Entry 8SV1 (electron microscopy, 3.50 A resolution); this record covers chains A and a of the 6 polymer chains in the assembly.

== Chain A (and a) ==
Protein: Caspase-1
From: Homo sapiens
Notes: fragment: subunit P20; chain a of this document is another copy of the same molecule, construct and numbering; everything in this record applies to it too
Reference sequence: P29466 (CASP1_HUMAN); residues 150-297 here = UniProt positions 150-297
Amino-acid sequence (148 residues; each row starts with the number of its first residue):
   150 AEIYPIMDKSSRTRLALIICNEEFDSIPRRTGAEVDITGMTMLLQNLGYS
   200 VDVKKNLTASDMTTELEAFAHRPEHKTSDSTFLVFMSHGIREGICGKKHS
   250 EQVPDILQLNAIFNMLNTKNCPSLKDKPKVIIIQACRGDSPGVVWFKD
Curated features (UniProtKB/Swiss-Prot):
  - active site: His237, Cys285
  - mutagenesis: Cys285 (C285A/S: Loss of protease activity. Loss of SPHK2 cleavage and release in apoptotic cells), Trp294 (W294A: Mediates autoprocessing but is unable to interact with Gasdermin-D (GSDMD) and mediate its cleavage), Asp297 (D297N: In IDL(uncl); abolished cleavage in the interdomain region; when associated with 315-N-N-316)
Reported in the primary citation:
  - catalytic residues: Cys285 (citing earlier work)
  - mutagenesis - R179D: abolished catalytic activity with Interleukin-18
  - mutagenesis - W294N, K296D: decreased catalytic activity with Interleukin-18

== Interface between chain A and chain a ==
Pairs across the interface (4):
  Lys268(A) - Val293(a)
  Lys274(A) - Phe295(a)
  Val293(A) - Lys268(a)
  Phe295(A) - Lys274(a)
Other interface residues (no listed pair), chain A (5 interface residues in all): Thr267
Other interface residues (no listed pair), chain a (7 interface residues in all): Thr267, Pro271, Asp297

== Overview ==
The interface between chain A and chain a involves 5 residues on one side and 7 on the other. UniProt lists
active-site residues His237(A) and Cys285(A) and 3 mutagenesis sites on chain A. From the paper: the catalytic
residue Cys285(A); W294N and K296D of chain A reduce catalytic activity with Interleukin-18.
Chain A and chain a are both Caspase-1 (Homo sapiens); the structure, Caspase-1 complex with interleukin-18,
was determined by electron microscopy.
